8AN5 - chains B and C of the 3 polymer chains in the assembly; structure by X-ray diffraction, 1.44 A resolution.

# Chain B
Molecule: Bacterial toxin
From: Mycobacterium tuberculosis H37Rv
UniProt: L7N686 (L7N686_MYCTU); residues 2-197 here = UniProt positions 2-197
Amino-acid sequence (196 residues; row label = number of the first residue in the row):
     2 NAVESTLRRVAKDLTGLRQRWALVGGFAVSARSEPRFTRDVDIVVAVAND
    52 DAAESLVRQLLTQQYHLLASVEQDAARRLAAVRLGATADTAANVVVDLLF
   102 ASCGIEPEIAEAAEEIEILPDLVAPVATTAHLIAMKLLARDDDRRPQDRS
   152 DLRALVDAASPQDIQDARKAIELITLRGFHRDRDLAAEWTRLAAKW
Disordered / not traced: 89-93, 143-145, 194-197
What the authors report for this chain:
  - contacts within the chain: Val-4/Val-95 (hydrophobic contact)
  - mutagenesis - D41A: abolished catalytic activity
  - mutagenesis - D41A, K137A, D152A: abolished growth
  - mutagenesis - T39A: unchanged growth

# Chain C
Molecule: Conserved protein
From: Mycobacterium tuberculosis H37Rv
UniProt: I6X8G2 (I6X8G2_MYCTU); numbering as in UniProt (aligned over 2-68)
Amino-acid sequence (67 residues; row label = number of the first residue in the row):
     2 AVSVAAQKLRLALDMYEVGEQMQRMRLGRERPNADVVEIEAAIDAWRMTR
    52 PGAEEGDSAGPTSTRFT
Disordered / not traced: 53-68

# Interface between chain B and chain C
Residue-residue contacts - 44 pairs, chain B then chain C:
  Asn-2(B) / Leu-14(C)  hydrogen bond (side chain-backbone)
  Asn-2(B) / Tyr-17(C)
  Asn-2(B) / Glu-18(C)
  Ala-3(B) / Arg-48(C)
  Val-4(B) / Leu-14(C)  hydrophobic
  Val-4(B) / Tyr-17(C)  hydrophobic
  Leu-24(B) / Leu-10(C)  hydrophobic
  Phe-28(B) / Leu-10(C)  hydrophobic
  Phe-28(B) / Ala-13(C)  hydrophobic
  Phe-28(B) / Leu-14(C)  hydrophobic
  Ser-31(B) / Lys-9(C)
  Ser-31(B) / Ala-13(C)
  Ala-32(B) / Ala-6(C)
  Ala-32(B) / Lys-9(C)
  Ser-34(B) / Lys-9(C)  hydrogen bond (backbone-side chain)
  Pro-36(B) / Lys-9(C)
  Pro-36(B) / Met-16(C)
  Arg-37(B) / Met-16(C)
  Phe-38(B) / Met-16(C)
  Phe-38(B) / Tyr-17(C)
  Phe-38(B) / Gly-20(C)
  Phe-38(B) / Trp-47(C)  hydrophobic
  Thr-39(B) / Tyr-17(C)
  Arg-40(B) / Tyr-17(C)
  Arg-40(B) / Trp-47(C)  hydrogen bond (side chain-backbone)
  Arg-40(B) / Arg-48(C)  hydrogen bond (side chain-backbone)
  Arg-40(B) / Thr-50(C)  hydrogen bond (side chain-backbone)
  Arg-40(B) / Arg-51(C)  hydrogen bond (side chain-backbone)
  Asp-41(B) / Pro-52(C)
  His-67(B) / Met-49(C)
  Leu-69(B) / Met-49(C)  hydrophobic
  Val-72(B) / Arg-51(C)
  Arg-84(B) / Arg-51(C)
  Asn-94(B) / Arg-48(C)
  Val-95(B) / Arg-48(C)
  Val-96(B) / Arg-48(C)
  Val-96(B) / Met-49(C)  hydrophobic
  Ile-117(B) / Ser-4(C)
  Ile-117(B) / Ala-7(C)  hydrophobic
  Glu-118(B) / Ala-7(C)
  Ile-119(B) / Leu-10(C)  hydrophobic
  Ile-119(B) / Arg-11(C)  hydrogen bond (backbone-side chain)
  Leu-120(B) / Arg-11(C)
  Leu-120(B) / Leu-14(C)  hydrophobic
Other interface residues (no listed pair), chain B (31 interface residues in all): Glu-5, Leu-8, Ala-70, Pro-121, Val-127, Arg-146
Other interface residues (no listed pair), chain C (22 interface residues in all): Leu-12, Asp-15, Glu-21, Asp-45
Interface features reported in the paper:
  - specific contacts: Leu-8(B)/Leu-14(C), Arg-40(B)/Trp-47(C) (hydrogen bond), Leu-120(B)/Leu-14(C)
  - interface residues, chain B: Val-95(B)

# Summary
Chain B and chain C form an interface of 31 and 22 residues respectively; the contacts include 7 hydrogen
bonds. Among the polar pairs are Asn-2(B)/Leu-14(C), Ser-34(B)/Lys-9(C) and Arg-40(B)/Trp-47(C). The authors
report contacts between Leu-8(B) and Leu-14(C) and Leu-120(B) and Leu-14(C); a hydrogen bond between Arg-40(B)
and Trp-47(C). The paper reports that D41A, K137A and D152A of chain B abolish growth; the interface residue
Val-95(B).
Here chain B is Bacterial toxin and chain C is Conserved protein, both from Mycobacterium tuberculosis H37Rv.
Entry 8AN5 (MenAT1 toxin-antitoxin complex (rv0078a-rv0078b) from Mycobacterium tuberculosis H37Rv) was
determined by X-ray diffraction (same publication as 8AN4).
